PDB entry 8J92 | electron microscopy, 2.90 A resolution | chains C and I of the 10 polymer chains in the assembly

[Chain C]
Molecule: HTA6
From: Arabidopsis thaliana
Reference sequence: Q9FJE8 (H2A7_ARATH); residues 0-149 here correspond to UniProt positions 1-150 (UniProt number = residue number + 1)
Chain sequence (153 residues; each row starts with the number of its first residue; numbers below 1 keep their minus sign (Gly-3 is residue -3)):
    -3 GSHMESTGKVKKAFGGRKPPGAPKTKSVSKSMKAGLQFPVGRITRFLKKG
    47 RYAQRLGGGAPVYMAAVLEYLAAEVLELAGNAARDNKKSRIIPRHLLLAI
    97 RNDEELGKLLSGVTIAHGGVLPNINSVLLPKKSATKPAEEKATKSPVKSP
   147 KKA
Not modelled in the structure: -3 to 21, 127-149
Sequence notes: expression tag (-3 to -1)
Swiss-Prot annotation at these positions:
  - motif: Ser145 to Lys148 (SPKK motif)
  - modified residue: Ser145 (Phosphoserine)
From the paper describing this entry:
  - contacts within the chain: Asn98-Leu117

[Chain I]
Molecule: 169-nt DNA strand
From: synthetic construct
Sequence (169 nucleotides; numbered -95 to 73; the number before each row is that of its first residue; numbers below 1 keep their minus sign (DA-95 is residue -95)):
   -95 ATCGGACCCTATCGCGAGCCAGGCCTGAGAATCCGGTGCCGAGGCCGCTC
   -45 AATTGGTCGTAGACAGCTCTAGCACCGCTTAAACGCACGTACGCGCTGTC
     5 CCCCGCGTTTTAACCGCCAAGGGGATTACTCCCTAGTCTCCAGGCACGTG
    55 TCAGATATATACATCCGAT
Not modelled in the structure: -95 to -78, 72-73

[Interface between chain C and chain I]
Pairs across the interface (15; chain C residue first):
  Arg38(C) - DG48(I)  phosphate contact
  Arg38(C) - DC49(I)  salt bridge to the phosphate
  Lys44(C) - DA39(I)  salt bridge to the phosphate
  Arg51(C) - DT38(I)  sugar contact
  Arg51(C) - DA39(I)  phosphate contact
  Leu52(C) - DT38(I)  sugar contact
  Leu52(C) - DA39(I)  hydrogen bond to the phosphate
  Gly53(C) - DT38(I)  phosphate contact
  Gly54(C) - DT38(I)  hydrogen bond to the phosphate
  Lys84(C) - DG58(I)  phosphate contact
  Lys84(C) - DA59(I)  salt bridge to the phosphate
  Ser85(C) - DA57(I)  sugar contact
  Ser85(C) - DG58(I)  hydrogen bond to the phosphate
  Arg86(C) - DA57(I)  sugar contact
  Arg86(C) - DG58(I)  sugar contact
Other interface residues (no listed pair), chain C (10 interface residues in all): Gln50

[Summary]
10 residues of chain C and 7 residues of chain I are in contact, with 3 hydrogen bonds and 3 salt bridges.
Polar contacts include Leu52(C)-DA39(I), Gly54(C)-DT38(I) and Ser85(C)-DG58(I). The paper reports contacts
within the chain involving Leu117(C) and Asn98(C).
Here chain C is HTA6 (Arabidopsis thaliana) and chain I is a 169-nt DNA strand (synthetic construct). Entry
8J92 (Cryo-EM structure of nucleosome containing Arabidopsis thaliana H2A.W) was determined by electron
microscopy (same publication as 8J90).
